5TI7 - chain A; structure by X-ray diffraction, 1.65 A resolution.

== Chain A ==
Name: Bromodomain-containing protein 4
From: Homo sapiens
UniProt: O60885 (BRD4_HUMAN), isoform O60885-3; residue numbers follow UniProt; this construct covers 44-168
Amino-acid sequence (127 residues; each row starts with the number of its first residue):
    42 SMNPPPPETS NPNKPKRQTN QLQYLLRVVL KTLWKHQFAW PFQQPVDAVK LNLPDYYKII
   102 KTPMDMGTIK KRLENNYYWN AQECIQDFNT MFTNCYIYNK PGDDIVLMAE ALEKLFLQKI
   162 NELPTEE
Construct notes: expression tag (42-43)
Ligand contacts: 17528462 (7CQ; 5-bromo-2-methoxy-N-(3-(2-oxopyrrolidin-1-yl)phenyl)benzenesulfonamide): Trp81, Pro82, Phe83, Val87, Leu92, Leu94, Tyr97, Cys136, Tyr139, Asn140, Asp145, Ile146, Met149
From the paper describing this entry:
  - binding site for 17528462: Leu92, Tyr97, Asn140, Ile146

== In short ==
Chain A binds 17528462. The paper reports a binding site for 17528462 at Leu92, Tyr97 and Asn140 among others.
Chain A is Bromodomain-containing protein 4 (Homo sapiens); the structure, Crystal structure of the first
bromodomain of human BRD4 in complex with inhibitor 17528462, was determined by X-ray diffraction, deposited
together with 5TI2, 5TI3, 5TI4, 5TI5 and 5TI6.
